Entry 5S5M (X-ray diffraction, 2.70 A resolution); this record covers chains A and F of the 6 polymer chains in the assembly.

Chain A:
Name: Tubulin alpha-1B chain
Source organism: Bos taurus
UniProtKB: P81947 (TBA1B_BOVIN); residue numbers follow UniProt; this construct covers 1-451
Amino-acid sequence (451 residues; each row starts with the number of its first residue):
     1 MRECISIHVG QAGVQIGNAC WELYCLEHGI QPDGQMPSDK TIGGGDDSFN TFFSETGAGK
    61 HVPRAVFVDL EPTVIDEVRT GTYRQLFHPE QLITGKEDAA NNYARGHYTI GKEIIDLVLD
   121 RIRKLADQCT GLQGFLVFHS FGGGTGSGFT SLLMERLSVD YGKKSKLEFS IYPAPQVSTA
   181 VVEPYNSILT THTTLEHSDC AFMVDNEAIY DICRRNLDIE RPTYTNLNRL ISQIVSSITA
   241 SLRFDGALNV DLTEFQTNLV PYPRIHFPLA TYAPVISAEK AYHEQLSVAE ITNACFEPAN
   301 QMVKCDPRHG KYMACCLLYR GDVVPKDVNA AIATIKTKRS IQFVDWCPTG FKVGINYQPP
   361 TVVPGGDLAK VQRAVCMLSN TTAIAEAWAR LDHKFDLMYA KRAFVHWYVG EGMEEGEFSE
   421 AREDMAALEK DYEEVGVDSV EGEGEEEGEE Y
Unresolved in the structure: 439-451
Metal / ion sites: Ca2+: Asp39, Thr41, Gly44, Glu55
Residues lining bound ligands: GTP (guanosine-5'-triphosphate): Gly10, Gln11, Ala12, Gln15, Ile16, Asp69, Asp98, Ala99, Ala100, Asn101, Ser140, Gly142, Gly143, Gly144, Thr145, Gly146, Ile171, Pro173, Val177, Ser178, Glu183, Asn206, Tyr224, Leu227, Asn228, Ile231

Chain F:
Name: Tubulin-Tyrosine Ligase
Source organism: Gallus gallus
UniProtKB: E1BQ43 (E1BQ43_CHICK); residues 1-378 here = UniProt positions 1-378
Amino-acid sequence (384 residues; row label = number of the first residue in the row):
     1 MYTFVVRDEN SSVYAEVSRL LLATGQWKRL RKDNPRFNLM LGERNRLPFG RLGHEPGLVQ
    61 LVNYYRGADK LCRKASLVKL IKTSPELSES CTWFPESYVI YPTNLKTPVA PAQNGIRHLI
   121 NNTRTDEREV FLAAYNRRRE GREGNVWIAK SSAGAKGEGI LISSEASELL DFIDEQGQVH
   181 VIQKYLEKPL LLEPGHRKFD IRSWVLVDHL YNIYLYREGV LRTSSEPYNS ANFQDKTCHL
   241 TNHCIQKEYS KNYGRYEEGN EMFFEEFNQY LMDALNTTLE NSILLQIKHI IRSCLMCIEP
   301 AISTKHLHYQ SFQLFGFDFM VDEELKVWLI EVNGAPACAQ KLYAELCQGI VDVAISSVFP
   361 LADTGQKTSQ PTSIFIKLHH HHHH
Unresolved in the structure: 106-124, 152-158, 175-178, 363-370, 383-384
Differences from the reference sequence: expression tag (379-384)
Metal / ion sites: Mg2+: Glu331 (together with AMP-PCP)
Residues lining bound ligands: AMP-PCP (ACP; phosphomethylphosphonic acid adenylate ester): Lys74, Ile148, Lys150, Gln183, Lys184, Tyr185, Leu186, Lys198, Asp200, Arg202, Arg222, His239, Leu240, Thr241, Asn242, Asp318, Met320, Ile330, Glu331, Asn333

Interface between chain A and chain F:
Pairs across the interface (24; chain A residue first):
  Gln176(A) - Pro56(F)
  Glu207(A) - His54(F)  salt bridge
  Glu297(A) - His306(F)
  Pro298(A) - Leu307(F)  hydrophobic
  Lys304(A) - His54(F)
  Lys304(A) - His308(F)
  Cys305(A) - His308(F)
  Asp306(A) - Arg66(F)
  Asp306(A) - Leu307(F)
  Arg308(A) - Pro300(F)  hydrogen bond (side chain-backbone)
  Arg308(A) - Ala301(F)
  Arg308(A) - Ile302(F)
  Arg308(A) - Ser303(F)  hydrogen bond (side chain-backbone)
  Arg308(A) - Leu307(F)
  His309(A) - Arg66(F)  hydrogen bond (side chain-backbone)
  His309(A) - Gly67(F)
  His309(A) - Ala301(F)
  Lys338(A) - Pro300(F)
  Ser340(A) - Ala301(F)
  Glu386(A) - Arg66(F)  salt bridge
  Arg390(A) - Gly50(F)
  Arg390(A) - His54(F)
  His393(A) - Arg51(F)  hydrogen bond
  Glu433(A) - Arg46(F)  salt bridge
Interface residues without a listed pair, chain A (17 interface residues in all): Pro175, Ala389
Interface residues without a listed pair, chain F (15 interface residues in all): Gly53

Overview:
The interface between chain A and chain F involves 17 residues on one side and 15 on the other, with 4
hydrogen bonds and 3 salt bridges. Polar contacts include Glu207(A)-His54(F), Glu386(A)-Arg66(F) and
Glu433(A)-Arg46(F). Chain A binds GTP. Ligands of chain F: AMP-PCP.
Here chain A is Tubulin alpha-1B chain (Bos taurus) and chain F is Tubulin-Tyrosine Ligase (Gallus gallus).
Entry 5S5M (Tubulin-Z45527714-complex) was determined by X-ray diffraction (same publication as 5S4L, 5S4M,
5S4N, 5S4O, 5S4P, 5S4Q and 52 further entries).
